Entry 7SOD (electron microscopy, 3.20 A resolution); this record covers chains H and A of the 3 polymer chains in the assembly.

[Chain H]
Molecule: S2L20 Fab heavy chain
Source organism: Homo sapiens
Notes: antibody fragment or engineered binder
Amino-acid sequence (121 residues; each row starts with the number of its first residue):
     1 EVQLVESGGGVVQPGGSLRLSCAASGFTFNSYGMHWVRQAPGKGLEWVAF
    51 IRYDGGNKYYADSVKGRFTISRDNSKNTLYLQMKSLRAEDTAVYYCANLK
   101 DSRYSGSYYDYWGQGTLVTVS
Cystine bridges: Cys22-Cys96

[Chain A]
Molecule: Spike glycoprotein
Source organism: Severe acute respiratory syndrome coronavirus 2
Reference sequence: P0DTC2 (SPIKE_SARS2); residue numbers follow UniProt; this construct covers 1-1208
Amino-acid sequence (1277 residues; each row starts with the number of its first residue):
     1 MFVFLVLLPLVSSQCVNLTTRTQLPPAYTNSFTRGVYYPDKVFRSSVLHS
    51 TQDLFLPFFSNVTWFHAIHVSGTNGTKRFDNPVLPFNDGVYFASIEKSNI
   101 IRGWIFGTTLDSKTQSLLIVNNATNVVIKVCEFQFCNDPFLDVYYHKNNK
   151 SWMKSEFRVYSSANNCTFEYVSQPFLMDLEGKQGNFKNLREFVFKNIDGY
   201 FKIYSKHTPINLVRDLPQGFSALEPLVDLPIGINITRFQTLLALHRSYLT
   251 PGDSSSGWTAGAAAYYVGYLQPRTFLLKYNENGTITDAVDCALDPLSETK
   301 CTLKSFTVEKGIYQTSNFRVQPTESIVRFPNITNLCPFGEVFNATRFASV
   351 YAWNRKRISNCVADYSVLYNSASFSTFKCYGVCPTKLNDLCFTNVYADSF
   401 VIRGDEVRQIAPGQTGKIADYNYKLPDDFTGCVIAWNSNNLDSKVGGNYN
   451 YRYRLFRKSNLKPFERDISTEIYQAGSTPCNGVQGFNCYFPLQSYGFQPT
   501 NGVGYQPYRVVVLSFELLHAPATVCGPKKSTNLVKNKCVNFNFNGLTGTG
   551 VLTESNKKFLPFQQFGRDIADTTDAVRDPQTLEILDITPCSFGGVSVITP
   601 GTNTSNQVAVLYQGVNCTEVPVAIHADQLTPTWRVYSTGSNVFQTRAGCL
   651 IGAEHVNNSYECDIPIGAGICASYQTQTNSRRRARSVASQSIIAYTMSLG
   701 AENSVAYSNNSIAIPTNFTISVTTEILPVSMTKTSVDCTMYICGDSTECS
   751 NLLLQYGSFCTQLNRALTGIAVEQDKNTQEVFAQVKQIYKTPPIKDFGGF
   801 NFSQILPDPSKPSKRSPIEDLLFNKVTLADAGFIKQYGDCLGDIAARDLI
   851 CAQKFNGLTVLPPLLTDEMIAQYTSALLAGTITSGWTFGAGPALQIPFPM
   901 QMAYRFNGIGVTQNVLYENQKLIANQFNSAIGKIQDSLSSTPSALGKLQD
   951 VVNQNAQALNTLVKQLSSNFGAISSVLNDILSRLCPPEAEVQIDRLITGR
  1001 LQSLQTYVTQQLIRAAEIRASANLAATKMSECVLGQSKRVDFCGKGYHLM
  1051 SFPQSAPHGVVFLHVTYVPAHEKNFTTAPAICHDGKAHFPREGVFVSNGT
  1101 HWFVTQRNFYEPQIITTDNTFVSGNCDVVIGIVNNTVYDPLQPELDSFKE
  1151 ELDKYFKNHTSPDVDLGDISGINASVVNIQKEIDRLNEVAKNLNESLIDL
  1201 QELGKYEQGSGYIPEAPRDGQAYVRKDGEWVLLSTFLGRSLEVLFQGPGS
  1251 GGLNDIFEAQKIEWHEGSGHHHHHHHH
Unresolved in the structure: 1-13, 19-22, 68-79, 145-152, 178-185, 247-262, 307-1277
Differences from the reference sequence: variant Ile95 (Thr in P0DTC2), Asp142 (Gly in P0DTC2), Lys154 (Glu in P0DTC2), Cys383 (Ser in P0DTC2), Arg452 (Leu in P0DTC2), Gln484 (Glu in P0DTC2), Gly614 (Asp in P0DTC2), Arg681 (Pro in P0DTC2), Pro817 (Phe in P0DTC2), Pro892 (Ala in P0DTC2), Pro899 (Ala in P0DTC2), Pro942 (Ala in P0DTC2), Cys985 (Asp in P0DTC2), Pro986 (Lys in P0DTC2), Pro987 (Val in P0DTC2), His1071 (Gln in P0DTC2); expression tag (1209-1277)
Swiss-Prot annotation at these positions:
  - region: Asn280 to Cys301 (Putative superantigen), Arg403 to Asp405 (Integrin-binding motif), Asn448 to Tyr451, Tyr453 to Phe456 (Immunodominant HLA epitope recognized by the CD8+), Ser816 to Tyr837 (Fusion peptide 1), Lys835 to Phe855 (Fusion peptide 2), Asp1163 to Glu1202 (Heptad repeat 2)
  - site (Cleavage): Arg685, Ser686, Arg815, Ser816
  - glycosylation: Asn17 (N-linked (GlcNAc...) (complex) asparagine), Asn61 (N-linked (GlcNAc...) (hybrid) asparagine), Asn74 (N-linked (GlcNAc...) (complex) asparagine), Asn122 (N-linked (GlcNAc...) (hybrid) asparagine), Asn149 (N-linked (GlcNAc...) (complex) asparagine), Asn165 (N-linked (GlcNAc...) (complex) asparagine), Asn234 (N-linked (GlcNAc...) (high mannose) asparagine), Asn282 (N-linked (GlcNAc...) (complex) asparagine), Thr323 (O-linked (GalNAc) threonine), Ser325 (O-linked (HexNAc...) serine), Asn331 (N-linked (GlcNAc...) (complex) asparagine), Asn343 (N-linked (GlcNAc...) (complex) asparagine), Asn603 (N-linked (GlcNAc...) (hybrid) asparagine), Asn616 (N-linked (GlcNAc...) (complex) asparagine), Asn657 (N-linked (GlcNAc...) (complex) asparagine), Thr676 (O-linked (GlcNAc...) threonine), Thr678 (O-linked (GlcNAc...) threonine), Asn709 (N-linked (GlcNAc...) (high mannose) asparagine), Asn717 (N-linked (GlcNAc...) (hybrid) asparagine), Asn801 (N-linked (GlcNAc...) (hybrid) asparagine) and 6 more in UniProt
Cystine bridges: Cys15-Cys136, Cys131-Cys166, Cys291-Cys301
Glycans and other covalent adducts: N-acetylglucosamine (NAG) linked to Asn17, Asn61, Asn122, Asn165, Asn234, Asn282
From the paper describing this entry:
  - post-translational modification sites: Asn122

[Interface between chain H and chain A]
Contacting residue pairs (31; chain H residue first):
  Gly26(H) - Pro26(A)
  Phe27(H) - Pro26(A)
  Phe27(H) - Tyr28(A)
  Thr28(H) - Pro26(A)
  Thr28(H) - Tyr28(A)
  Thr28(H) - Thr63(A)
  Asn30(H) - Tyr28(A)
  Asn30(H) - Asn61(A)
  Ser31(H) - Pro85(A)
  Ser31(H) - Asn87(A)  hydrogen bond (backbone-side chain)
  Ser31(H) - Tyr269(A)
  Tyr32(H) - Pro85(A)  hydrophobic
  Arg52(H) - Asp88(A)  salt bridge
  Tyr53(H) - Asn87(A)
  Tyr53(H) - Asp88(A)  hydrogen bond
  Tyr53(H) - Leu270(A)  hydrogen bond (side chain-backbone)
  Lys100(H) - Arg237(A)
  Ser102(H) - Thr108(A)
  Ser102(H) - Thr236(A)  hydrogen bond (backbone-side chain)
  Ser102(H) - Arg237(A)
  Arg103(H) - Thr236(A)
  Ser105(H) - Pro85(A)
  Ser105(H) - Asn87(A)
  Gly106(H) - Pro85(A)
  Gly106(H) - Thr236(A)
  Gly106(H) - Arg237(A)
  Ser107(H) - Arg237(A)  hydrogen bond (backbone-side chain)
  Tyr108(H) - Val83(A)  hydrophobic
  Tyr108(H) - Arg237(A)
  Tyr109(H) - Pro82(A)
  Tyr109(H) - Val83(A)
Interface residues without a listed pair, chain H (19 interface residues in all): Phe29, Asp54, Asp101
Interface residues without a listed pair, chain A (18 interface residues in all): Pro25, Leu84, Thr109, Gln271

[Summary]
19 residues of chain H and 18 residues of chain A are in contact, with 5 hydrogen bonds and 1 salt bridge.
Polar pairs include Arg52(H)-Asp88(A), Ser31(H)-Asn87(A) and Tyr53(H)-Asp88(A). N-acetylglucosamine is
covalently linked to Asn17(A), Asn61(A), Asn122(A), Asn165(A), Asn234(A) and Asn282(A). The paper reports a
modification site at Asn122(A).
Chain H is S2L20 Fab heavy chain (Homo sapiens) and chain A is Spike glycoprotein (Severe acute respiratory
syndrome coronavirus 2); the structure, SARS-CoV-2 S NTD B.1.617.1 kappa variant S2L20 Local Refinement, was
determined by electron microscopy together with 7SOA from the same study.
